4ZWR - chains B and C of the 7 polymer chains in the assembly; structure by X-ray diffraction, 3.39 A resolution.

# Chain B (and C)
Protein: Recombination protein uvsY
From: Enterobacteria phage T4
Notes: chain C of this document is another copy of the same molecule, construct and numbering; everything in this record applies to it too
UniProt: P04537 (UVSY_BPT4); numbering as in UniProt (aligned over 2-137)
Amino-acid sequence (157 residues; each row starts with the number of its first residue; numbers below 1 keep their minus sign (Mse-19 is residue -19)):
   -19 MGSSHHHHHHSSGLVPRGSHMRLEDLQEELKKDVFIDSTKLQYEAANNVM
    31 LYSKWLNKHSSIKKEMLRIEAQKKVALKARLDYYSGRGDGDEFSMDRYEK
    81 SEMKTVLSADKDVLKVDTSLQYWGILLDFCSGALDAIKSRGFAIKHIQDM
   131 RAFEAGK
Disordered / not traced: -19 to -1, 136-137 (chain C: -19 to -1, 137)
Sequence notes: expression tag (-19 to 1)
Modified positions: Mse-19, Mse1 (selenomethionine); Mse30, Mse46, Mse75, Mse83, Mse130 (selenomethionine; parent Met)

# How chain B and chain C interact
Contacting residue pairs - 61 pairs, chain B then chain C:
  Leu3(B) with Ser40(C); Ser41(C)
  Gln7(B) with Asn37(C), hydrogen bond (side chain-backbone); Ser40(C), hydrogen bond; Ser41(C), hydrogen bond
  Leu10(B) with Ser33(C); Leu36(C), hydrophobic
  Lys11(B) with Mse30(C); Ser33(C)
  Val14(B) with Val29(C); Mse30(C)
  Ile16(B) with Ala26(C), hydrophobic
  Asp76(B) with Arg67(C), hydrogen bond (backbone-side chain)
  Arg77(B) with Arg67(C), hydrogen bond (backbone-side chain)
  Tyr78(B) with Lys58(C), hydrogen bond; Asp62(C), hydrogen bond; Arg67(C)
  Glu82(B) with Leu61(C); Ser65(C); Arg67(C), salt bridge
  Thr85(B) with Leu57(C); Lys58(C)
  Val86(B) with Lys58(C)
  Ser88(B) with Lys54(C)
  Ala89(B) with Lys54(C); Val55(C), hydrophobic; Lys58(C)
  Leu94(B) with Ala51(C); Lys54(C); Val55(C), hydrophobic
  Asp97(B) with Lys54(C), salt bridge
  Thr98(B) with Leu47(C)
  Gln101(B) with Leu47(C)
  Tyr102(B) with Leu47(C)
  Ile105(B) with Ser40(C); Lys43(C); Lys44(C)
  Asp108(B) with Lys43(C), salt bridge
  Phe109(B) with Leu36(C); Asn37(C); Ser40(C)
  Gly112(B) with Tyr32(C); Leu36(C)
  Ala113(B) with Leu36(C)
  Ala116(B) with Val29(C)
  Arg120(B) with Val29(C)
  Ala123(B) with Ala25(C); Val29(C), hydrophobic
  His126(B) with Lys125(C)
  Ile127(B) with Gln22(C); Ala25(C), hydrophobic; Ala26(C), hydrophobic
  Asp129(B) with Gln128(C)
  Mse130(B) with Leu21(C); Gln22(C); Ile124(C), hydrophobic; Gln128(C)
  Phe133(B) with Gln128(C); Arg131(C); Ala132(C), hydrophobic; Ala135(C), hydrophobic
Interface residues without a listed pair, chain B (35 interface residues in all): Glu79, Asp115, Ser119

# In short
35 residues of chain B face 30 of chain C across their interface, with 7 hydrogen bonds and 3 salt bridges.
Polar contacts include Glu82(B)-Arg67(C), Asp97(B)-Lys54(C) and Asp108(B)-Lys43(C).
Both chains are Recombination protein uvsY (Enterobacteria phage T4). Entry 4ZWR (Crystal Structure of the
Bacteriophage T4 recombination mediator protein UvsY, Lattice Type II) was determined by X-ray diffraction
together with 4ZWQ, 4ZWS and 4ZWT from the same study.
